Entry 6CFI (X-ray diffraction, 3.36 A resolution); this record covers chains A and X of the 4 polymer chains in the assembly.

Chain A:
Protein: DNA repair protein RAD4
From: Saccharomyces cerevisiae S288c
UniProt: P14736 (RAD4_YEAST); residues 101-632 here = UniProt positions 101-632
Chain sequence (538 residues; row label = number of the first residue in the row):
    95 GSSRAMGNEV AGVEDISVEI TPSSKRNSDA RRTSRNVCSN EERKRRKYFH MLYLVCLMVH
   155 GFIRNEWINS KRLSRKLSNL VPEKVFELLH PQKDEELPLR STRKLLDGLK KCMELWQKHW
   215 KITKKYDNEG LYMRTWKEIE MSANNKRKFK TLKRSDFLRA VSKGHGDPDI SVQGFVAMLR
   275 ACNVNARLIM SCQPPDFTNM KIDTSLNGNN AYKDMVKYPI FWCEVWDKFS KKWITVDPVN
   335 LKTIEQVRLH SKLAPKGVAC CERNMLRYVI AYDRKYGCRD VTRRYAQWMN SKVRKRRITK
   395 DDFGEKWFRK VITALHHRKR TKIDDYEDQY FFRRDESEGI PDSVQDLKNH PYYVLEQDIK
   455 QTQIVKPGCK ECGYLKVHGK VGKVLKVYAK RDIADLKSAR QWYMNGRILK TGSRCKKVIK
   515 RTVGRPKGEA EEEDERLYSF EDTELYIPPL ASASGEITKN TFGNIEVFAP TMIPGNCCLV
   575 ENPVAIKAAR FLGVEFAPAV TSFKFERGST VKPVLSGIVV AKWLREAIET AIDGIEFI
Not modelled in the structure: 95-128, 518-525
Differences from the reference sequence: expression tag (95-100); conflict T115 (Lys in P14736), E223 (Val in P14736), R427 (Gln in P14736)
Swiss-Prot annotation at these positions:
  - DNA-binding region: D250 to F269
What the authors report for this chain:
  - binding site for the 23-nt DNA strand: R601
  - binding site for the 24-nt DNA strand: F599 to V605

Chain X:
Protein: UV excision repair protein RAD23
From: Saccharomyces cerevisiae S288c
UniProt: P32628 (RAD23_YEAST); residue numbers follow UniProt; this construct covers 230-398
Chain sequence (171 residues; numbered 228 to 398; the number before each row is that of its first residue):
   228 GSGNASSGAL GTTGGATDAA QGGPPGSIGL TVEDLLSLRQ VVSGNPEALA PLLENISARY
   288 PQLREHIMAN PEVFVSMLLE AVGDNMQDVM EGADDMVEGE DIEVTGEAAA AGLGQGEGEG
   348 SFQVDYTPED DQAISRLCEL GFERDLVIQV YFACDKNEEA AANILFSDHA D
Not modelled in the structure: 228-255, 309-398
Differences from the reference sequence: expression tag (228-229)

Chain A / chain X interface:
Residue-residue contacts (54; chain A residue first):
  K138(A) - R291(X)
  R139(A) - E281(X)  salt bridge
  Y142(A) - S284(X)
  Y142(A) - L290(X)
  Y142(A) - R291(X)
  Y142(A) - M295(X)  hydrophobic
  F143(A) - L280(X)  hydrophobic
  M145(A) - M295(X)  hydrophobic
  L146(A) - L280(X)  hydrophobic
  L146(A) - I294(X)  hydrophobic
  Y147(A) - L276(X)
  Y147(A) - A277(X)
  Y147(A) - L280(X)  hydrophobic
  V149(A) - V302(X)  hydrophobic
  C150(A) - V269(X)
  C150(A) - L276(X)  hydrophobic
  V153(A) - V269(X)  hydrophobic
  V153(A) - L305(X)  hydrophobic
  H154(A) - V269(X)  hydrogen bond (side chain-backbone)
  H154(A) - S270(X)  hydrogen bond (side chain-backbone)
  H154(A) - P273(X)
  F156(A) - L306(X)  hydrophobic
  I157(A) - V269(X)  hydrophobic
  I157(A) - S270(X)
  R158(A) - S270(X)  hydrogen bond (side chain-backbone)
  W161(A) - S270(X)
  D221(A) - E274(X)
  N222(A) - E274(X)  hydrogen bond (backbone-side chain)
  G224(A) - E274(X)  hydrogen bond (backbone-side chain)
  L225(A) - P273(X)  hydrophobic
  R228(A) - E274(X)  hydrogen bond (side chain-backbone)
  R228(A) - A277(X)
  I233(A) - E281(X)
  E234(A) - E281(X)
  S236(A) - A277(X)
  S236(A) - P278(X)
  A237(A) - E281(X)
  F243(A) - A275(X)  hydrophobic
  K244(A) - N272(X)  hydrogen bond (backbone-side chain)
  T245(A) - Q267(X)  hydrogen bond
  T245(A) - N272(X)
  L246(A) - G271(X)
  L246(A) - N272(X)  hydrogen bond (backbone-side chain)
  K247(A) - Q267(X)
  F397(A) - M295(X)
  W401(A) - I294(X)  hydrogen bond (side chain-backbone)
  W401(A) - M295(X)
  W401(A) - P298(X)
  K404(A) - A296(X)  hydrogen bond (side chain-backbone)
  K404(A) - E299(X)
  V405(A) - P298(X)  hydrophobic
  A408(A) - E299(X)
  A408(A) - V302(X)  hydrophobic
  H411(A) - L306(X)
Interface residues without a listed pair, chain A (39 interface residues in all): L151, Y220, E223, L409
Interface residues without a listed pair, chain X (27 interface residues in all): N282, I283, F301

In short:
39 residues of chain A and 27 residues of chain X are in contact, with 11 hydrogen bonds and 1 salt bridge.
Polar contacts include R139(A)-E281(X), H154(A)-V269(X) and H154(A)-S270(X). From the paper: a binding site
for the 23-nt DNA strand at R601(A); a binding site for the 24-nt DNA strand at F599(A).
Here chain A is DNA repair protein RAD4 and chain X is UV excision repair protein RAD23, both from
Saccharomyces cerevisiae S288c. Entry 6CFI (Crystal structure of Rad4-Rad23 bound to a 6-4 photoproduct UV
lesion) was determined by X-ray diffraction.
